Entry 2E7L (X-ray diffraction, 2.50 A resolution); this record covers chains E and Q of the 4 polymer chains in the assembly.

# Chain E
Molecule: H-2 class I histocompatibility antigen, L-D alpha chain
Source organism: Mus musculus
Notes: fragment: alpha 1, 2 domains
Reference sequence: P01897 (HA1L_MOUSE); residues 1-181 here correspond to UniProt positions 25-205 (UniProt number = residue number + 24)
Amino-acid sequence (181 residues; each row starts with the number of its first residue):
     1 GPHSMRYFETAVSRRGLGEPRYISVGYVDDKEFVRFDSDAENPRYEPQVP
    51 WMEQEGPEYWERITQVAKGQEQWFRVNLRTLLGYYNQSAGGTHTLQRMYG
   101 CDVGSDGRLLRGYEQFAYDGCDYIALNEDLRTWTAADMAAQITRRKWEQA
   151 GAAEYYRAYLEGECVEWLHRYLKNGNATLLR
Not modelled in the structure: 176-181
Sequence notes: engineered mutation Arg15 (Pro39 in P01897), Asp30 (Asn54 in P01897), Val49 (Ala73 in P01897), Val66 (Ile90 in P01897), Arg97 (Trp121 in P01897), Arg131 (Lys155 in P01897)
Disulfides: Cys101-Cys164
UniProt features mapped onto this chain:
  - glycosylation (N-linked (GlcNAc...) asparagine): Asn86, Asn176

# Chain Q
Molecule: Peptide (GLN)(LEU)(SER)(PRO)(PHE)(PRO)(PHE)(ASP)(LEU)
Amino-acid sequence (9 residues; numbered 1 to 9; the number before each row is that of its first residue):
     1 QLSPFPFDL

# Interface between chain E and chain Q
Residue-residue contacts (43; chain E residue first):
  Tyr7(E) with Leu2(Q)
  Tyr45(E) with Leu2(Q), hydrophobic
  Tyr59(E) with Gln1(Q)
  Arg62(E) with Gln1(Q), hydrogen bond
  Ile63(E) with Gln1(Q); Leu2(Q), hydrophobic
  Val66(E) with Leu2(Q), hydrophobic
  Gly69(E) with Phe5(Q)
  Gln70(E) with Phe5(Q); Pro6(Q)
  Trp73(E) with Phe5(Q); Pro6(Q); Phe7(Q), hydrogen bond (side chain-backbone); Leu9(Q), hydrophobic
  Asn77(E) with Asp8(Q); Leu9(Q)
  Tyr84(E) with Leu9(Q), hydrogen bond (side chain-backbone)
  Arg97(E) with Ser3(Q), hydrogen bond; Pro6(Q)
  Tyr99(E) with Leu2(Q); Ser3(Q), hydrogen bond (side chain-backbone)
  Glu114(E) with Ser3(Q)
  Thr143(E) with Leu9(Q), hydrogen bond (side chain-backbone)
  Lys146(E) with Asp8(Q); Leu9(Q), hydrogen bond (side chain-backbone)
  Trp147(E) with Phe7(Q); Asp8(Q), hydrogen bond (side chain-backbone); Leu9(Q), hydrophobic
  Ala150(E) with Phe7(Q)
  Ala152(E) with Phe7(Q), hydrophobic
  Tyr155(E) with Pro4(Q); Phe5(Q), hydrogen bond (side chain-backbone); Phe7(Q), hydrophobic
  Tyr156(E) with Pro6(Q); Phe7(Q), hydrogen bond (side chain-backbone)
  Tyr159(E) with Gln1(Q), hydrogen bond (side chain-backbone); Leu2(Q); Ser3(Q); Pro4(Q)
  Glu163(E) with Gln1(Q); Leu2(Q)
  Trp167(E) with Gln1(Q)
  Tyr171(E) with Gln1(Q), hydrogen bond (side chain-backbone)
Other interface residues (no listed pair), chain E (30 interface residues in all): Leu81, Leu95, Phe116, Tyr123, Gly151

# Overview
The interface between chain E and chain Q involves 30 residues on one side and 9 on the other, with 12
hydrogen bonds. Polar contacts include Arg62(E)-Gln1(Q), Trp73(E)-Phe7(Q) and Tyr84(E)-Leu9(Q).
Here chain E is H-2 class I histocompatibility antigen, L-D alpha chain (Mus musculus) and chain Q is Peptide
(GLN)(LEU)(SER)(PRO)(PHE)(PRO)(PHE)(ASP)(LEU). Entry 2E7L (Structure of a high-affinity mutant of the 2C TCR
in complex with Ld/QL9) was determined by X-ray diffraction, deposited together with 2OI9.
